PDB entry 1P3I | X-ray diffraction, 2.30 A resolution | chains J and F of the 10 polymer chains in the assembly

Chain J:
Molecule: Palindromic 146bp Human Alpha-Satellite DNA fragment
Source organism: Homo sapiens
Sequence (146 nucleotides; row label = number of the first residue in the row):
   147 ATCAATATCC ACCTGCAGAT TCTACCAAAA GTGTATTTGG AAACTGCTCC ATCAAAAGGC
   207 ATGTTCAGCG GAATTCCGCT GAACATGCCT TTTGATGGAG CAGTTTCCAA ATACACTTTT
   267 GGTAGAATCT GCAGGTGGAT ATTGAT

Chain F:
Molecule: Histone H4
Source organism: Xenopus laevis
UniProtKB: P62799 (H4_XENLA); residues 201-302 here correspond to UniProt positions 1-102 (UniProt number = residue number - 200)
Chain sequence (102 residues; numbered 201 to 302; the number before each row is that of its first residue):
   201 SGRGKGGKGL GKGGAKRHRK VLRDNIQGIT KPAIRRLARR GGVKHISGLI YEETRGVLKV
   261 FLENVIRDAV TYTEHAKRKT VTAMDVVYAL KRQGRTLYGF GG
Unresolved in the structure: 201-223
Differences from the reference sequence: conflict His245 (Arg46 in P62799)

Interface between chain J and chain F:
Contacting residue pairs (5):
  DA207(J) - Thr230(F)  phosphate contact
  DA207(J) - Pro232(F)  phosphate contact
  DA207(J) - Arg236(F)  salt bridge to the phosphate
  DT208(J) - Thr230(F)  phosphate contact
  DT208(J) - Pro232(F)  phosphate contact
Interface residues without a listed pair, chain J (4 interface residues in all): DC196, DG216
Interface residues without a listed pair, chain F (6 interface residues in all): Lys231, His245, Thr280

Overview:
4 residues of chain J face 6 of chain F across their interface; the contacts include 1 salt bridge. The
salt-bridged pair is DA207(J)-Arg236(F).
Here chain J is Palindromic 146bp Human Alpha-Satellite DNA fragment (Homo sapiens) and chain F is Histone H4
(Xenopus laevis). Entry 1P3I (Crystallographic Studies of Nucleosome Core Particles containing Histone 'Sin'
Mutants) was determined by X-ray diffraction, deposited together with 1P34, 1P3A, 1P3B, 1P3F, 1P3G, 1P3K and 4
further entries.
